5FYW - chains O and T of the 22 polymer chains in the assembly; structure by electron microscopy, 4.35 A resolution (low resolution: residue-level contacts below are approximate; hydrogen-bond / salt-bridge calls are withheld).

== Chain O ==
Protein: Tata-box-binding protein
Source organism: Saccharomyces cerevisiae
UniProtKB: P13393 (TBP_YEAST); numbering as in UniProt (aligned over 1-240)
Sequence (240 residues; each row starts with the number of its first residue):
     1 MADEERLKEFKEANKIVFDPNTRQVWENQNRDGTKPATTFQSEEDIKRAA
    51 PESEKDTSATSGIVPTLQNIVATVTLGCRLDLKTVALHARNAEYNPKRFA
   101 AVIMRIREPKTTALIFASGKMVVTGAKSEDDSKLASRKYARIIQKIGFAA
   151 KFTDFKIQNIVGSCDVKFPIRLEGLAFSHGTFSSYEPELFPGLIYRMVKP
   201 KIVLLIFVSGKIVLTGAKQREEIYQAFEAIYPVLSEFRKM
Disordered / not traced: 1-60

== Chain T ==
Molecule: Nontemplate DNA
Sequence (72 nucleotides; numbered 1 to 72; the number before each row is that of its first residue):
     1 AGCGCAGTTGTGCTATGATATTTTTATGTATGTACAACACACTATTATAT
    51 ACACAGCGTGCTACTGTTCTCG
Disordered / not traced: 1, 16-32, 66-72

== Chain O / chain T interface ==
Contacting residue pairs - 20 pairs, chain O then chain T:
  Gln-68(O) / DT48(T)
  Gln-68(O) / DA49(T)
  Asn-69(O) / DA47(T)
  Asn-69(O) / DT48(T)
  Val-71(O) / DA47(T)
  Arg-98(O) / DT45(T)
  Arg-98(O) / DT46(T)
  Phe-99(O) / DT45(T)
  Ile-103(O) / DT46(T)
  Arg-105(O) / DT46(T)
  Arg-105(O) / DA47(T)
  Leu-114(O) / DT46(T)
  Thr-124(O) / DA47(T)
  Val-161(O) / DT48(T)
  Phe-190(O) / DA51(T)
  Pro-191(O) / DA51(T)
  Pro-191(O) / DC52(T)
  Phe-207(O) / DT50(T)
  Phe-207(O) / DA51(T)
  Val-213(O) / DT50(T)
Also at the interface, not in a pair above, chain O (18 interface residues in all): Thr-112, Gly-125, Ser-209, Lys-211
Also at the interface, not in a pair above, chain T (9 interface residues in all): DA44

== Overview ==
Chain O and chain T form an interface of 18 and 9 residues respectively.
Chain O is Tata-box-binding protein (Saccharomyces cerevisiae) and chain T is Nontemplate DNA; the structure,
Transcription initiation complex structures elucidate DNA opening (OC), was determined by electron microscopy
together with 5FZ5, 5IP7 and 5IP9 from the same study.
